PDB entry 3H6F | X-ray diffraction, 2.51 A resolution | chains A and P of the 28 polymer chains in the assembly

Chain A:
Name: Proteasome (Alpha subunit) PrcA
Organism: Mycobacterium tuberculosis
Notes: EC 3.4.25.1
UniProtKB: O33244 (O33244_MYCTU); residue numbers follow UniProt; this construct covers 1-248
Amino-acid sequence (248 residues; numbered 1 to 248; the number before each row is that of its first residue):
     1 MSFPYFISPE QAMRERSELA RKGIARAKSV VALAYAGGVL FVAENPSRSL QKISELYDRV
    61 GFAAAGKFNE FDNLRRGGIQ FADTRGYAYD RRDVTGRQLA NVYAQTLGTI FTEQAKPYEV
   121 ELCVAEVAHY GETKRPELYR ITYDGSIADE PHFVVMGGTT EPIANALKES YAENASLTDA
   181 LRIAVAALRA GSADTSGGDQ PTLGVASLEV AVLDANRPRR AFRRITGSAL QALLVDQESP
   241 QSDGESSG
Not modelled in the structure: 1-8, 192-202, 235-248
Small-molecule neighbours: dimethylformamide (DMF): Leu-74, Gly-77, Gly-78, Val-102, Tyr-103, Thr-106

Chain P:
Name: Proteasome (Beta subunit) PrcB
Organism: Mycobacterium tuberculosis
Notes: EC 3.4.25.1
UniProtKB: O33245 (O33245_MYCTU); residues 302-534 here correspond to UniProt positions 59-291 (UniProt number = residue number - 243)
Amino-acid sequence (240 residues; numbered 301 to 540; the number before each row is that of its first residue):
   301 XTIVALKYPG GVVMAGDRRS TQGNMISGRD VRKVYITDDY TATGIAGTAA VAVEFARLYA
   361 VELEHYEKLE GVPLTFAGKI NRLAIMVRGN LAAAMQGLLA LPLLAGYDIH ASDPQSAGRI
   421 VSFDAAGGWN IEEEGYQAVG SGSLFAKSSM KKLYSQVTDG DSGLRVAVEA LYDAADDDSA
   481 TGGPDLVRGI FPTAVIIDAD GAVDVPESRI AELARAIIES RSGADTFGSD GGEKHHHHHH
Not modelled in the structure: 393-398, 523-540
Modified positions: OZT ((4S,5R)-5-methyl-2-oxo-1,3-oxazolidine-4-carboxylic acid) at position 301
Construct notes: insertion (301); expression tag (535-540)
Small-molecule neighbours:
  - dimethylformamide (DMF), molecule 1: Ala-377, Ile-380, Asn-381, Trp-429
  - dimethylformamide (DMF), molecule 2: Trp-429, Asn-430, Ile-431
  - dimethylformamide (DMF), molecule 3: Tyr-472, Ala-475, Asp-476, Gly-483, Pro-484
  - dimethylformamide (DMF), molecule 4: Ile-496, Asp-498, Val-503
What the authors report for this chain:
  - binding site for dimethylformamide: Ser-441

Chain A / chain P interface:
Residue-residue contacts (18; chain A residue first):
  Arg-85(A) with Tyr-366(P); Glu-370(P), salt bridge
  Tyr-87(A) with Asn-381(P), hydrogen bond (backbone-side chain)
  Ala-88(A) with Asn-381(P), hydrogen bond (backbone-side chain); Arg-382(P), hydrogen bond (backbone-side chain); Ile-385(P)
  Tyr-89(A) with Tyr-366(P), hydrophobic; Leu-374(P), hydrophobic; Gly-378(P); Asn-381(P), hydrogen bond (backbone-side chain); Arg-382(P)
  Asp-90(A) with Leu-374(P); Thr-375(P), hydrogen bond; Gly-378(P)
  Arg-92(A) with Thr-375(P)
  Asp-93(A) with Tyr-366(P), hydrogen bond
  Arg-97(A) with Glu-370(P), salt bridge
  Gln-98(A) with Glu-370(P)

In short:
Chain A and chain P form an interface of 9 and 8 residues respectively; the contacts include 6 hydrogen bonds
and 2 salt bridges. Polar contacts include Arg-85(A)/Glu-370(P), Arg-97(A)/Glu-370(P) and
Tyr-87(A)/Asn-381(P). Ligands of chain A: dimethylformamide. Chain P binds 4 copies of dimethylformamide. The
paper reports a binding site for dimethylformamide at Ser-441(P).
Chain A is Proteasome (Alpha subunit) PrcA and chain P is Proteasome (Beta subunit) PrcB, both from
Mycobacterium tuberculosis; the structure, Crystal Structure of Mycobacterium Tuberculosis Proteasome Modified
by inhibitor HT1171, was determined by X-ray diffraction (same publication as 3H6I, 3HF9 and 3HFA).
